Entry 8JH2 (electron microscopy, 5.70 A resolution (low resolution: residue-level contacts below are approximate; hydrogen-bond / salt-bridge calls are withheld)); this record covers chains A and P of the 28 polymer chains in the assembly.

# Chain A
Protein: DNA-directed RNA polymerase subunit
From: Komagataella phaffii
Notes: EC 2.7.7.6
Reference sequence: C4R4Y0 (C4R4Y0_KOMPG); numbering as in UniProt (aligned over 1-1743)
Amino-acid sequence (1743 residues; each row starts with the number of its first residue):
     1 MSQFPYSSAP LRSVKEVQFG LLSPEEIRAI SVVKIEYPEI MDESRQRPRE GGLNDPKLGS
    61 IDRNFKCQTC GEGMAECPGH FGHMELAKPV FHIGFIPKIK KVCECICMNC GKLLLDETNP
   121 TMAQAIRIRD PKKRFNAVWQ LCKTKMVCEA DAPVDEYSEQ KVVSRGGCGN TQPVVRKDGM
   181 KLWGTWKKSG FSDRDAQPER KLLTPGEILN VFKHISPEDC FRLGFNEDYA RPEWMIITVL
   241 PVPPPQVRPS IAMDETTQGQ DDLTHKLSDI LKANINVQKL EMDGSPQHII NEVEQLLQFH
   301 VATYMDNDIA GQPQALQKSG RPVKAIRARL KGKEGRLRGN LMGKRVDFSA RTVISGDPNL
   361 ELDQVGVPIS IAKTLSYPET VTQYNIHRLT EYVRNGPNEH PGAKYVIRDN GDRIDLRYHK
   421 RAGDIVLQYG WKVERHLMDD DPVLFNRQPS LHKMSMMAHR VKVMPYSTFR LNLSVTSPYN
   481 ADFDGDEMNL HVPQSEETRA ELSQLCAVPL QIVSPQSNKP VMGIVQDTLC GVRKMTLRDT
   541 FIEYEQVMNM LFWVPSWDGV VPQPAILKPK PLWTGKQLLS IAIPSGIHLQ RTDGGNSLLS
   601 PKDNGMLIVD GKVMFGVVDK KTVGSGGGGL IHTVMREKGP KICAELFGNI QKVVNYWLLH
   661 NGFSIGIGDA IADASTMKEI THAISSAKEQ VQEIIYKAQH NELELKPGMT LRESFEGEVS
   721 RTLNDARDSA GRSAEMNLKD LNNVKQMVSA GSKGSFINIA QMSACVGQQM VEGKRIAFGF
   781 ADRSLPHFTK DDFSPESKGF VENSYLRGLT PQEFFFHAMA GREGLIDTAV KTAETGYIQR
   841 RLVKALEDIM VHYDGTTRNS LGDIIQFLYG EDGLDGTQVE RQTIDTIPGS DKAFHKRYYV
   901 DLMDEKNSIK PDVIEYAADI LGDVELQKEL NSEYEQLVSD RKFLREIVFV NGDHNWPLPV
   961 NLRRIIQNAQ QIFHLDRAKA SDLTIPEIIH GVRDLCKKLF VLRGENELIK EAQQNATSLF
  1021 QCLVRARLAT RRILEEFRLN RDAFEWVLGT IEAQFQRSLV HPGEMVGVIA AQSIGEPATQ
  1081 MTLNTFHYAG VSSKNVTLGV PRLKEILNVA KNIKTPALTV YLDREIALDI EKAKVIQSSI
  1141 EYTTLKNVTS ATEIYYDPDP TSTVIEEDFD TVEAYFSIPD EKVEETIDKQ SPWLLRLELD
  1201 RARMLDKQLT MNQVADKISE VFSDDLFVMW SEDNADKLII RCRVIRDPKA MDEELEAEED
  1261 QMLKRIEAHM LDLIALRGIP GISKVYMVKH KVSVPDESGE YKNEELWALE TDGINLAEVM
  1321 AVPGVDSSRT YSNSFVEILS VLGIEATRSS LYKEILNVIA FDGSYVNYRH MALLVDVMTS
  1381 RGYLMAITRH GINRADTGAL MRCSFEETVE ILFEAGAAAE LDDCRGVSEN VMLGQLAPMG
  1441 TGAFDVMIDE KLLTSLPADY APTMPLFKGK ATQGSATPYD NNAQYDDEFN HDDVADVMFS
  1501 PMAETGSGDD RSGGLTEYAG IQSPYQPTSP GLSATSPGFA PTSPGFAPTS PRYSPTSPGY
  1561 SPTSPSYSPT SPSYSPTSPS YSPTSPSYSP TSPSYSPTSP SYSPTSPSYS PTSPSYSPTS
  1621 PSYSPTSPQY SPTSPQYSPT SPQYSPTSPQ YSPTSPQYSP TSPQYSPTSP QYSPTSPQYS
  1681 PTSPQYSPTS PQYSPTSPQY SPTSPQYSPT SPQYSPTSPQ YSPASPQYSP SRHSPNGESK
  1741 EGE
Disordered / not traced: 1, 154-163, 190-193, 1082-1094, 1178-1189, 1246-1257, 1464-1743
Metal / ion sites: Zn2+ site 1: Cys67, Cys70, Cys77, His80; Zn2+ site 2: Cys107, Cys110, Cys168; Mg2+: Asp482, Asp484, Asp486 (shared with G10(P) of chain P)

# Chain P
Molecule: 16-nt RNA strand
Sequence (16 nucleotides; numbered -5 to 10; the number before each row is that of its first residue; numbers below 1 keep their minus sign (C-5 is residue -5)):
    -5 CCUGGUGUCU UGGGUG
Metal / ion sites: Mg2+: G10 (shared with Asp482(A), Asp484(A), Asp486(A) of chain A)

# Chain A / chain P interface
Residue-residue contacts (13; chain A residue first):
  Arg63(A) - G-2(P)
  Ile251(A) - G1(P)
  Ala252(A) - G1(P)
  Met253(A) - G1(P)
  Glu255(A) - U0(P)
  Tyr418(A) - G-2(P)
  Arg447(A) - G10(P)
  Gln448(A) - G10(P)
  Asp482(A) - G10(P)
  Asp484(A) - G10(P)
  Gly485(A) - U9(P)
  Gly485(A) - G10(P)
  Asp486(A) - G10(P)
Also at the interface, not in a pair above, chain A (15 interface residues in all): Arg321, Glu334, Pro449
Also at the interface, not in a pair above, chain P (7 interface residues in all): U2, C3

# Summary
The interface between chain A and chain P involves 15 residues on one side and 7 on the other. Cys67(A),
Cys70(A), Cys77(A) and His80(A) coordinate Zn2+ site 1. Cys107(A), Cys110(A) and Cys168(A) form the Zn2+ site
2.
Here chain A is DNA-directed RNA polymerase subunit (Komagataella phaffii) and chain P is a 16-nt RNA strand.
Entry 8JH2 (RNA polymerase II elongation complex bound with Elf1, Spt4/5 and foreign DNA, stalled at SHL(-1)
of ...) was determined by electron microscopy, deposited together with 8JH3 and 8JH4.
